8YAJ - chains B and I of the 6 polymer chains in the assembly; structure by electron microscopy, 3.20 A resolution.

# Chain B
Name: Tubulin alpha-3 chain
Source organism: Caenorhabditis elegans
Notes: EC 3.6.5.-
Reference sequence: P91910 (TBA3_CAEEL); residues 1-450 here = UniProt positions 1-450
Amino-acid sequence (450 residues; numbered 1 to 450; the number before each row is that of its first residue):
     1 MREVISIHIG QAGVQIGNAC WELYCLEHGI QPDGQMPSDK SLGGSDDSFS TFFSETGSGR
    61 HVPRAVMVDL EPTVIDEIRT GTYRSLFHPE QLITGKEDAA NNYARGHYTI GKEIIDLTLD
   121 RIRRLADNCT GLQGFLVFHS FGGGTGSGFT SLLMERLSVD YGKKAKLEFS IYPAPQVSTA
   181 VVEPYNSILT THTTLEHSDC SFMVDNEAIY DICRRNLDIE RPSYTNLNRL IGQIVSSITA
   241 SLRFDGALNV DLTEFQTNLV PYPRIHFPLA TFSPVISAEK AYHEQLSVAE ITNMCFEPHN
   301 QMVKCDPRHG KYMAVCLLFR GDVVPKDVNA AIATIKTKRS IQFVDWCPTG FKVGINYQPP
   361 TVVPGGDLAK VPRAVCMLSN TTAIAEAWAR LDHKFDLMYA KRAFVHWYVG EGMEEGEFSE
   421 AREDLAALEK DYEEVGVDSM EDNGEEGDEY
Unresolved in the structure: 440-450
Residues lining bound ligands: GTP (guanosine-5'-triphosphate): G10, Q11, A12, Q15, I16, D69, E71, D98, A99, A100, N101, S140, G143, G144, T145, G146, I171, T179, E183, N206, Y224, L227, N228, I231

# Chain I
Name: Alpha-tubulin N-acetyltransferase 2
Source organism: Caenorhabditis elegans
Notes: EC 2.3.1.108
Reference sequence: Q23192 (ATAT2_CAEEL); residue numbers follow UniProt; this construct covers 1-263
Amino-acid sequence (263 residues; each row starts with the number of its first residue):
     1 MEIAFDLSTI FTDNIQRLTR TDLLKYGPKR YWAVAQSIDC LGEMSSKFHG WKRVITMYDK
    61 IVDHDEEQTT YIMWEKVNGS KSILKGLLRV GYKTLYLTDN EQNQYMEKAM CILDFFVVPT
   121 EQRSGNGFKM FDEMLKAENV TVDQCAFDKP SAALQQFLEK YYDRKDLVWQ SNKYALCSNF
   181 FIGRHPTVPF TPRQTKRASR ASSAVSSHAS SRNTSPIGRN RPRHDSVADL MRQDMLAGVR
   241 AEVDPNSPTG LKNARDFGHR RIW
Unresolved in the structure: 1-213

# How chain B and chain I interact
Pairs across the interface (12):
  S45(B) with T249(I), hydrogen bond
  D245(B) with P248(I); T249(I), hydrogen bond
  A247(B) with D256(I)
  D322(B) with R255(I), salt bridge
  V323(B) with R255(I)
  Y357(B) with P248(I); L251(I); K252(I); R255(I); D256(I)
  Q358(B) with P248(I)
Other interface residues (no listed pair), chain B (9 interface residues in all): G246, V324

# Summary
Chain B and chain I form an interface of 9 and 6 residues respectively, with 2 hydrogen bonds and 1 salt
bridge. Polar pairs include D322(B)-R255(I), S45(B)-T249(I) and D245(B)-T249(I). Chain B binds GTP.
Here chain B is Tubulin alpha-3 chain and chain I is Alpha-tubulin N-acetyltransferase 2, both from
Caenorhabditis elegans. Entry 8YAJ (ATAT-2 bound MEC-12/MEC-7 microtubule without acetyl-CoA) was determined
by electron microscopy (same publication as 8Y9F, 8YAL and 8YAR).
